PDB entry 9LNG | electron microscopy, 2.45 A resolution | chains A and D of the 9 polymer chains in the assembly

[Chain A]
Protein: Fusion glycoprotein F0
Organism: Henipavirus nipahense
UniProt: Q9IH63 (FUS_NIPAV); residue numbers follow UniProt; this construct covers 27-488
Chain sequence (495 residues; numbered 27 to 521; the number before each row is that of its first residue):
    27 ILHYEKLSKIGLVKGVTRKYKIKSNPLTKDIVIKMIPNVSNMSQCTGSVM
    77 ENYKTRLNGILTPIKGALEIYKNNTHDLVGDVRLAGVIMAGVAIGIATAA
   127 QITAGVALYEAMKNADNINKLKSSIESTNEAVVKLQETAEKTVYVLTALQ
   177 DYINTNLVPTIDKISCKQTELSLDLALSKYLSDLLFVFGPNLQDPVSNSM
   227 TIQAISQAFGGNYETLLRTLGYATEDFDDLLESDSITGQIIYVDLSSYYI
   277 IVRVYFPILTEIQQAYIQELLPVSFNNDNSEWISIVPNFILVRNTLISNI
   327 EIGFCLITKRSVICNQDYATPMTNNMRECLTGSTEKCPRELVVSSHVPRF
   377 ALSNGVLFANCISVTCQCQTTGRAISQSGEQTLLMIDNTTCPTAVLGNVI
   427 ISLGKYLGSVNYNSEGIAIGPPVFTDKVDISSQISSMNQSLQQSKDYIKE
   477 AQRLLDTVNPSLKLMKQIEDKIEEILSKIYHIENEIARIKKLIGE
Disordered / not traced: 105-111, 471-521
Differences from the reference sequence: expression tag (489-521)
Cystine bridges: Cys71-Cys192, Cys331-Cys340, Cys355-Cys363, Cys387-Cys392, Cys394-Cys417

[Chain D]
Protein: Fab NiF03-3C9 heavy chain
Organism: Mus musculus
Notes: antibody fragment or engineered binder
Chain sequence (222 residues; each row starts with the number of its first residue):
     1 EVQLQQSGPELVKPGASMKIACKASGYSFTDYTMNWVKQSHGKNLEWIGL
    51 INPYIGGTNYNQKFKGKATLTVDKSSSTAYMELLSLTFEDSAVYYCARDP
   101 SRAMDYWGQGTSVTVSSASTKGPSVFPLAPSSKSTSGGTAALGCLVKDYF
   151 PEPVTVSWNSGALTSGVHTFPAVLQSSGLYSLSSVVTVPSSSLGTQTYIC
   201 NVNHKPSNTKVDKKVEPKSCDK
Disordered / not traced: 1, 119-222
Cystine bridges: Cys22-Cys96

[Chain A / chain D interface]
Pairs across the interface - 35 pairs, chain A then chain D:
  Ile48(A) - Ile55(D)
  Lys49(A) - Ile55(D)
  Ser50(A) - Thr33(D)
  Ser50(A) - Asn52(D)  hydrogen bond
  Ser50(A) - Ile55(D)
  Asn51(A) - Thr33(D)
  Asn51(A) - Leu50(D)
  Asn51(A) - Asp99(D)
  Asn51(A) - Ser101(D)  hydrogen bond (side chain-backbone)
  Asn51(A) - Arg102(D)  hydrogen bond (backbone-side chain)
  Pro52(A) - Ser101(D)  hydrogen bond (backbone-side chain)
  Pro52(A) - Arg102(D)
  Leu53(A) - Arg102(D)
  Phe282(A) - Arg102(D)  hydrogen bond (backbone-side chain)
  Pro283(A) - Arg102(D)
  Ile284(A) - Leu50(D)  hydrophobic
  Ile284(A) - Asn59(D)
  Ile284(A) - Arg102(D)
  Leu285(A) - Asn59(D)  hydrogen bond (backbone-side chain)
  Thr286(A) - Leu50(D)
  Thr286(A) - Ile55(D)
  Thr286(A) - Gly57(D)
  Thr286(A) - Thr58(D)
  Thr286(A) - Asn59(D)
  Glu287(A) - Gly56(D)
  Glu287(A) - Gly57(D)
  Glu287(A) - Thr58(D)  hydrogen bond (backbone-backbone)
  Ile288(A) - Ile55(D)
  Ile288(A) - Gly56(D)
  Ile288(A) - Gly57(D)
  Gln289(A) - Ile51(D)
  Gln289(A) - Gly56(D)  hydrogen bond (backbone-backbone)
  Gln289(A) - Thr58(D)
  Gln289(A) - Leu70(D)
  Gln289(A) - Thr71(D)
Also at the interface, not in a pair above, chain A (15 interface residues in all): Arg319
Also at the interface, not in a pair above, chain D (15 interface residues in all): Val72

[Summary]
The chain A/chain D interface involves 15 residues from each chain; the contacts include 8 hydrogen bonds.
Polar pairs include Ser50(A)-Asn52(D), Asn51(A)-Ser101(D) and Asn51(A)-Arg102(D).
Chain A is Fusion glycoprotein F0 (Henipavirus nipahense) and chain D is Fab NiF03-3C9 heavy chain (Mus
musculus); the structure, An antibody target the fusion protein of Nipah virus, was determined by electron
microscopy.
